PDB entry 3OQO | X-ray diffraction, 2.97 A resolution | chains A and C of the 6 polymer chains in the assembly

# Chain A (and C)
Name: Catabolite control protein A
From: Bacillus subtilis
Notes: chain C of this document is another copy of the same molecule, construct and numbering; everything in this record applies to it too
Reference sequence: P25144 (CCPA_BACSU); residues 2-334 here correspond to UniProt positions 1-333 (UniProt number = residue number - 1)
Sequence (339 residues; row label = number of the first residue in the row):
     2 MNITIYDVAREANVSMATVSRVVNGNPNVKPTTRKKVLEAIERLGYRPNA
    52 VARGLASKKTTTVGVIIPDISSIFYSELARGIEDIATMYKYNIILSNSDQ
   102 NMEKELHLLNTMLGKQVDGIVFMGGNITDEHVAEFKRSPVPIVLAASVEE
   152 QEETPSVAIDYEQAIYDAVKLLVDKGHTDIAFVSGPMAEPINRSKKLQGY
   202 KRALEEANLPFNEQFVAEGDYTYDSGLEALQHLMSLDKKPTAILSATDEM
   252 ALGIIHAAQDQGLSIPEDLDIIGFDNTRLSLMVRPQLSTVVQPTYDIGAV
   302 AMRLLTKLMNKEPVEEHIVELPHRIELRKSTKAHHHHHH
Unresolved in the structure: 335-340 (chain C: 334-340)
Construct notes: expression tag (335-340)
What the authors report for this chain:
  - binding site for the 16-nt DNA strand: A18, R22, A53, L56, A57
  - conformationally variable residues (domain motion, loop rearrangement): M2 to P49, L45 to N50

# Chain A / chain C interface
Residue-residue contacts (81):
  R48(A) with R138(C), hydrogen bond (side chain-backbone); P140(C)
  P49(A) with G115(C)
  N50(A) with Q117(C), hydrogen bond
  A51(A) with G115(C), hydrogen bond (backbone-backbone); K116(C)
  V52(A) with V52(C); L56(C); K116(C); Q117(C)
  A53(A) with L56(C), hydrophobic
  L56(A) with V52(C); L56(C), hydrophobic
  T61(A) with V52(C); K116(C), hydrogen bond (backbone-side chain)
  T62(A) with K116(C), hydrogen bond
  T63(A) with K116(C)
  D70(A) with R81(C), salt bridge
  I71(A) with I71(C), hydrophobic; S77(C); A80(C), hydrophobic; R81(C)
  S72(A) with S77(C); R81(C); R279(C)
  S77(A) with I71(C); S72(C)
  E78(A) with S72(C)
  R81(A) with P69(C); D70(C), salt bridge; N98(C); D100(C), salt bridge
  E84(A) with L96(C); S97(C); N98(C), hydrogen bond (side chain-backbone)
  T88(A) with K105(C)
  N93(A) with S97(C); T112(C); K116(C)
  I94(A) with I94(C); I95(C); L96(C), hydrogen bond (backbone-backbone)
  I95(A) with I94(C)
  L96(A) with E84(C); I94(C), hydrogen bond (backbone-backbone)
  S97(A) with E84(C)
  N98(A) with R81(C), hydrogen bond; E84(C)
  D100(A) with R81(C), salt bridge
  N111(A) with R48(C), hydrogen bond
  T112(A) with N93(C)
  G115(A) with P49(C); N50(C); A51(C), hydrogen bond (backbone-backbone)
  K116(A) with A51(C); V52(C); T61(C), hydrogen bond (side chain-backbone); T62(C); T63(C), hydrogen bond; N93(C)
  Q117(A) with N50(C), hydrogen bond; V52(C)
  Y224(A) with M283(C), hydrophobic; R285(C), hydrogen bond
  E250(A) with R279(C), salt bridge; M283(C)
  L253(A) with M283(C)
  H257(A) with M283(C); V284(C); R285(C)
  D261(A) with R285(C), salt bridge
  R279(A) with S72(C); I74(C); E250(C), salt bridge
  L282(A) with Y224(C), hydrogen bond (backbone-side chain)
  M283(A) with Y224(C), hydrophobic; E250(C); H257(C)
  R285(A) with Y224(C), hydrogen bond; H257(C), hydrogen bond; D261(C), salt bridge
Other interface residues (no listed pair), chain A (43 interface residues in all): G55, A80, L280, V284
Other interface residues (no listed pair), chain C (50 interface residues in all): A53, G55, E78, N111, M113, L114, E135, L253, L280, L282

# Overview
Chain A and chain C form an interface of 43 and 50 residues respectively, with 18 hydrogen bonds and 8 salt
bridges. Polar contacts include D70(A)-R81(C), R81(A)-D100(C) and E250(A)-R279(C). The paper reports a binding
site for the 16-nt DNA strand at A18(A), R22(A) and A53(A) among others; conformational variability at M2(A)
and L45(A).
Both chains are Catabolite control protein A (Bacillus subtilis). Entry 3OQO (Ccpa-hpr-ser46p-syn cre) was
determined by X-ray diffraction, deposited together with 3OQM and 3OQN.
